Entry 8U7X (X-ray diffraction, 2.06 A resolution); this record covers chain A.

# Chain A
Protein: Tyrosine-protein phosphatase non-receptor type 11
From: Homo sapiens
Reference sequence: Q06124 (PTN11_HUMAN); residue numbers follow UniProt; this construct covers 1-525
Amino-acid sequence (539 residues; each row starts with the number of its first residue; numbers below 1 keep their minus sign (Met-13 is residue -13)):
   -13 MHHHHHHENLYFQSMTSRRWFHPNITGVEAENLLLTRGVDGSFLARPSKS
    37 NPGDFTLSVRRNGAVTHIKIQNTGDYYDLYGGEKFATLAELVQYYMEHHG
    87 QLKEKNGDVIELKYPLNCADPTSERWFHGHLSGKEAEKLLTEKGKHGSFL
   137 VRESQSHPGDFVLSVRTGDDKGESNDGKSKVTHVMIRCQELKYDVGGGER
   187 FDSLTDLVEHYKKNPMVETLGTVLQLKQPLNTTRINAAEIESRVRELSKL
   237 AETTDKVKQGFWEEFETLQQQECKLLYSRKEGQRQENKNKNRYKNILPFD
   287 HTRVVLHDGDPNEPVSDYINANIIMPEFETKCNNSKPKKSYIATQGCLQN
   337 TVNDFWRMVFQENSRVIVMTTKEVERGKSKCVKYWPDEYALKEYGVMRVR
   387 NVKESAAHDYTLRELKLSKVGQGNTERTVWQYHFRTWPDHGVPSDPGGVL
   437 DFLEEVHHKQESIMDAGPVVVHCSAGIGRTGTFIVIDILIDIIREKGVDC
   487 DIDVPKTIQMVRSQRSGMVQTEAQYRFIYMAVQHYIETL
Disordered / not traced: -13 to 1, 90-91, 115-116, 155-160, 236-244, 297-300, 313-322
Sequence notes: initiating methionine (-13); expression tag (-12 to 0)
Ligand contacts: WAB ((3S,4S)-8-{6-[(2-amino-3-chloropyridin-4-yl)sulfanyl]pyrido[2,3-b]pyrazin-2-yl}-3-methyl-2-oxa-8-azaspiro[4.5]decan-4-amine): Pro107, Thr108, Ser109, Glu110, Arg111, Phe113, His114, Asn217, Thr218, Thr219, Glu249, Glu250, Thr253, Leu254, Gln257, Asp489, Pro491, Lys492, Gln495
Swiss-Prot annotation at these positions:
  - active site: Cys459 (Phosphocysteine intermediate)
  - binding site (substrate): Asp425, Cys459 to Arg465, Gln506
  - modified residue: Thr2 (N-acetylthreonine), Tyr62 (Phosphotyrosine), Tyr66 (Phosphotyrosine)
  - natural variant: Thr2 (T2I: In NS1), Thr42 (T42A: In NS1), Asn58 (N58K: In NS1), Thr59 (T59A: In NS1), Gly60 (G60A: In NS1; G60V: In myelodysplastic syndrome), Asp61 (D61G: In NS1; D61N: In NS1; D61V: In JMML; D61Y: In JMML), Tyr62 (Y62D: In NS1), Tyr63 (Y63C: In NS1), Glu69 (E69K: In JMML; E69Q: In NS1), Phe71 (F71K: In acute myeloid leukemia; F71L: In NS1), Ala72 (A72G: In NS1; A72S: In NS1; A72T: In JMML; A72V: In JMML), Thr73 (T73I: In NS1), 25 further natural variant entries in UniProt
  - mutagenesis: Cys459 (C459S: Abolishes phosphatase activity. Enhances interaction with NEDD9)

# Summary
Chain A binds compound WAB. UniProt lists active-site residue Cys459, 9 substrate-binding residues and one
mutagenesis site.
Chain A is Tyrosine-protein phosphatase non-receptor type 11 (Homo sapiens); the structure, Crystal structure
of non-receptor protein tyrosine phosphatase SHP2 in complex with inhibitor compound 24, was determined by
X-ray diffraction, deposited together with 8U7W.
